PDB entry 3GTO | X-ray diffraction, 4.00 A resolution | chains A and H of the 13 polymer chains in the assembly

Chain A:
Protein: DNA-directed RNA polymerase II subunit RPB1
Organism: Saccharomyces cerevisiae
Notes: EC 2.7.7.6; fragment: DNA-directed RNA polymerase II largest subunit
UniProt: P04050 (RPB1_YEAST); numbering as in UniProt (aligned over 1-1733)
Amino-acid sequence (1733 residues; numbered 1 to 1733; the number before each row is that of its first residue):
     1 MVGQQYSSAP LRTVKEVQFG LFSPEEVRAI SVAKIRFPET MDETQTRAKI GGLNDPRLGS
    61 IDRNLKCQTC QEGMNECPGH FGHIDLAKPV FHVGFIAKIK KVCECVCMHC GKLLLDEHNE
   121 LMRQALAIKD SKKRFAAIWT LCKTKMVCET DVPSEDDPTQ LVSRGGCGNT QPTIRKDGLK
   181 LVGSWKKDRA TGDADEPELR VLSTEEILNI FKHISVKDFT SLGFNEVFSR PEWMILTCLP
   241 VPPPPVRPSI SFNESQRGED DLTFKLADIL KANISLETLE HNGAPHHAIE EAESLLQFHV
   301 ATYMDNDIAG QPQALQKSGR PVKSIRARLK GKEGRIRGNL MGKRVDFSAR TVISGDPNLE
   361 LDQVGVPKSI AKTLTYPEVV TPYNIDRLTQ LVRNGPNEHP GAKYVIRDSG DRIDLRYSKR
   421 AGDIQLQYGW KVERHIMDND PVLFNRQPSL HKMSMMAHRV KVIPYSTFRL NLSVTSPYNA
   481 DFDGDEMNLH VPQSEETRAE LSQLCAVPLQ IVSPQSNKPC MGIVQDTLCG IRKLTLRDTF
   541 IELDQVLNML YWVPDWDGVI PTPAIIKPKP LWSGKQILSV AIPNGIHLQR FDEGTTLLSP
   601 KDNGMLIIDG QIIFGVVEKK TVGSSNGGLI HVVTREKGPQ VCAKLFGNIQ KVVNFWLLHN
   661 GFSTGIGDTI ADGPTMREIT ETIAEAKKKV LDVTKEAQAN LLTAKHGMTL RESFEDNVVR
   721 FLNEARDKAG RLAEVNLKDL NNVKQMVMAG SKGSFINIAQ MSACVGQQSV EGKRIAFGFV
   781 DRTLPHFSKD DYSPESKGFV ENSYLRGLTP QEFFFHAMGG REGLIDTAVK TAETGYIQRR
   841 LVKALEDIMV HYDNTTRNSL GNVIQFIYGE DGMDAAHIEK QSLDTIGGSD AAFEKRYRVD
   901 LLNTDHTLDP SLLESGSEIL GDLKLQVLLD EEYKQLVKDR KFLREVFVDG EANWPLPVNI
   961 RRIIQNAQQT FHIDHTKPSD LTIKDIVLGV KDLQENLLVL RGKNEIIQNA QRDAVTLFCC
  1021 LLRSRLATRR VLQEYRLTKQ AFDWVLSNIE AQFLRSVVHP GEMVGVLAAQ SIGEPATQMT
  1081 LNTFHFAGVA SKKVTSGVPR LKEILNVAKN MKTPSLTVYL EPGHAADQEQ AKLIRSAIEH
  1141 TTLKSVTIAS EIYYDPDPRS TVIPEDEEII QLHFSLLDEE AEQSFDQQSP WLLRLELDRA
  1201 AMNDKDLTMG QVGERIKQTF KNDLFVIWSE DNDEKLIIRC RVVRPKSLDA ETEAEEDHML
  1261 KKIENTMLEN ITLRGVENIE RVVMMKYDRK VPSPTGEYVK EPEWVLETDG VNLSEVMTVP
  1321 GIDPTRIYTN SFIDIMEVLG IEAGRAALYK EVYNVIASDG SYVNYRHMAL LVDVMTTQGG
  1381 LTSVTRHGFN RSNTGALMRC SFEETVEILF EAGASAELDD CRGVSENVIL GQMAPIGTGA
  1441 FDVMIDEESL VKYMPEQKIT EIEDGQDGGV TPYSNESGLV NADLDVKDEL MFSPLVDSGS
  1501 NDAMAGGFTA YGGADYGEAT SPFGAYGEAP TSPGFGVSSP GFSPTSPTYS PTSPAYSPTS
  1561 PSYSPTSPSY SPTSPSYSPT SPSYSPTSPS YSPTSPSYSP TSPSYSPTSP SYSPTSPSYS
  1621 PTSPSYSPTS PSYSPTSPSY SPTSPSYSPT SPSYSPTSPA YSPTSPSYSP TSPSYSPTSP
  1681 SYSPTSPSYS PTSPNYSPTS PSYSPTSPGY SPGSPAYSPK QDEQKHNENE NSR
Unresolved in the structure: 1-2, 155-160, 187-198, 1082-1091, 1177-1186, 1244-1253, 1446-1733
Swiss-Prot annotation at these positions:
  - region: Pro248 to Asp260 (Lid loop), Asn306 to Lys323 (Rudder loop), Pro810 to Glu822 (Bridging helix)
  - binding site (Zn(2+)): Cys67, Cys70, Cys77, His80, Cys107, Cys110, Cys148, Cys167
  - binding site (Mg(2+)): Asp481, Asp483, Asp485
  - modified residue: Thr1471 (Phosphothreonine)
  - cross-link (Glycyl lysine isopeptide (Lys-Gly)): Lys695 (interchain with G-Cter in ubiquitin), Lys1246 (interchain with G-Cter in ubiquitin), Lys1350 (interchain with G-Cter in ubiquitin)
  - natural variant: Ser1653 to Pro1659 (deletion: In strain: A364A)
  - mutagenesis: Lys1246 (K1246R: Impairs ubiquitination during transcription stress)
Bound ions: Zn2+: Cys67, Cys70, Cys77; Mg2+: Asp483, Asp485 (shared with 1 residue of chain R)

Chain H:
Protein: DNA-directed RNA polymerases I, II, and III subunit RPABC3
Organism: Saccharomyces cerevisiae
Notes: fragment: DNA-directed RNA polymerases I, II, and III 14.5 kDa polypeptide
UniProt: P20436 (RPAB3_YEAST); residue numbers follow UniProt; this construct covers 1-146
Amino-acid sequence (146 residues; numbered 1 to 146; the number before each row is that of its first residue):
     1 MSNTLFDDIF QVSEVDPGRY NKVCRIEAAS TTQDQCKLTL DINVELFPVA AQDSLTVTIA
    61 SSLNLEDTPA NDSSATRSWR PPQAGDRSLA DDYDYVMYGT AYKFEEVSKD LIAVYYSFGG
   121 LLMRLEGNYR NLNNLKQENA YLLIRR
Unresolved in the structure: 1, 64-75
Swiss-Prot annotation at these positions:
  - region: Asp16 to Thr39 (Non-specific ssDNA binding)
  - modified residue: Ser2 (N-acetylserine), Thr68 (Phosphothreonine)

Interface between chain A and chain H:
Residue-residue contacts - 50 pairs, chain A then chain H:
  Arg537(A) - Tyr20(H)
  Arg537(A) - Val23(H)
  Arg537(A) - Asp41(H)
  Arg537(A) - Gly120(H)
  Arg537(A) - Leu121(H)
  Asp538(A) - Tyr20(H)
  Asp538(A) - Asn21(H)  hydrogen bond (side chain-backbone)
  Asp538(A) - Lys22(H)  hydrogen bond (side chain-backbone)
  Asp538(A) - Val23(H)  hydrogen bond (side chain-backbone)
  Phe540(A) - Lys22(H)
  Phe540(A) - Val23(H)  hydrophobic
  Phe540(A) - Asn43(H)
  Val559(A) - Arg77(H)
  Val559(A) - Ser78(H)
  Ile560(A) - Ser78(H)
  Ile560(A) - Trp79(H)
  Thr562(A) - Trp79(H)
  Thr562(A) - Tyr98(H)
  Pro563(A) - Trp79(H)
  Pro563(A) - Tyr98(H)
  Ala564(A) - Met97(H)
  Ala564(A) - Tyr98(H)  hydrogen bond (backbone-backbone)
  Ile565(A) - Asn43(H)
  Ile565(A) - Leu46(H)  hydrophobic
  Ile565(A) - Val96(H)
  Ile566(A) - Val96(H)  hydrogen bond (backbone-backbone)
  Lys567(A) - Asp94(H)
  Lys567(A) - Tyr95(H)  hydrogen bond
  Lys567(A) - Val96(H)  hydrogen bond (backbone-backbone)
  Lys567(A) - Met97(H)  hydrogen bond
  Pro568(A) - Leu46(H)
  Pro568(A) - Asp94(H)
  Lys569(A) - Leu46(H)
  Pro570(A) - Trp79(H)  hydrophobic
  Trp572(A) - Trp79(H)  hydrophobic
  Ser573(A) - Gly119(H)  hydrogen bond (side chain-backbone)
  Leu597(A) - Tyr102(H)  hydrogen bond (backbone-side chain)
  Leu598(A) - Arg25(H)
  Leu598(A) - Leu122(H)
  Leu598(A) - Arg124(H)
  Asp602(A) - Tyr20(H)
  Leu606(A) - Tyr102(H)  hydrophobic
  Ile613(A) - Tyr102(H)  hydrophobic
  Ile613(A) - Ser117(H)  hydrogen bond (backbone-side chain)
  Ile613(A) - Gly120(H)
  Ile613(A) - Leu122(H)
  Phe614(A) - Leu122(H)  hydrophobic
  Asp739(A) - Arg19(H)
  Asp974(A) - Lys136(H)
  His975(A) - Lys136(H)
Also at the interface, not in a pair above, chain A (33 interface residues in all): Pro561, Leu571, Lys575, Gln576, Ser599, Pro600, Lys738, Thr976
Also at the interface, not in a pair above, chain H (30 interface residues in all): Thr39, Tyr115, Phe118, Met123, Tyr141

Summary:
33 residues of chain A and 30 residues of chain H are in contact; the contacts include 11 hydrogen bonds.
Among the polar pairs are Asp538(A)-Asn21(H), Asp538(A)-Lys22(H) and Asp538(A)-Val23(H).
Here chain A is DNA-directed RNA polymerase II subunit RPB1 and chain H is DNA-directed RNA polymerases I, II,
and III subunit RPABC3, both from Saccharomyces cerevisiae. Entry 3GTO (Backtracked RNA polymerase II complex
with 15mer RNA) was determined by X-ray diffraction together with 3GTG, 3GTJ, 3GTK, 3GTL, 3GTM, 3GTP and 3GTQ
from the same study.
